Entry 9EFI (electron microscopy, 2.61 A resolution); this record covers chains A and D of the 4 polymer chains in the assembly.

# Chain A (and D)
Molecule: VIP3Cb1 Protoxin Structure - Disable Toxin Variant
Source organism: Paenibacillus popilliae
Notes: chain D of this document is another copy of the same molecule, construct and numbering; everything in this record applies to it too
Sequence (816 residues; each row starts with the number of its first residue; numbers below 1 keep their minus sign (Met-18 is residue -18)):
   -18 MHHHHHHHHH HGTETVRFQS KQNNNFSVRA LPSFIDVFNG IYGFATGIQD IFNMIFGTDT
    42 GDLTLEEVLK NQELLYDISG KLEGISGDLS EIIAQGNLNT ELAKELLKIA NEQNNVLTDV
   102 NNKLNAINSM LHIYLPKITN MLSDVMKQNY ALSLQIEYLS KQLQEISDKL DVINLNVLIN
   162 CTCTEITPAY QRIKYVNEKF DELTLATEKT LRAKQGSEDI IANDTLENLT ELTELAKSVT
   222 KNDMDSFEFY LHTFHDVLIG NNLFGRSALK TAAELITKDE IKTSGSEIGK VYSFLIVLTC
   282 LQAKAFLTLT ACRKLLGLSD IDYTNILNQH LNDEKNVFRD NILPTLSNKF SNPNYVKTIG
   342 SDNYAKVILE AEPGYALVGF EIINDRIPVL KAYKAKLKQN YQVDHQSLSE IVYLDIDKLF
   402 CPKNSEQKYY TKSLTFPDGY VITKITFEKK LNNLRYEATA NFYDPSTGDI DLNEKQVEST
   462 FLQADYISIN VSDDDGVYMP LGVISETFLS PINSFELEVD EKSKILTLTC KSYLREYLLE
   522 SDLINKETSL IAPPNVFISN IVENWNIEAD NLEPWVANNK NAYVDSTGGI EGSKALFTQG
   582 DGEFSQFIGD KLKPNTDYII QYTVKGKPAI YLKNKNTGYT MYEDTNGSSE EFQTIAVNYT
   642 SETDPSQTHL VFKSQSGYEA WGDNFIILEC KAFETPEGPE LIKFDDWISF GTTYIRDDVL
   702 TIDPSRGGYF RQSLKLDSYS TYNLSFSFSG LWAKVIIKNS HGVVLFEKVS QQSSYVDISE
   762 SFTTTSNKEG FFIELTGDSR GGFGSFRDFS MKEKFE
Unresolved in the structure: -18 to 13, 195-201, 797
What the authors report for this chain:
  - post-translational modification sites: Lys195
  - conformationally variable residues (helix shift): Thr165 to Leu192

# Interface between chain A and chain D
Residue-residue contacts (44):
  Leu144(A) with Leu244(D)
  Ser148(A) with Phe245(D)
  Ile154(A) with Asn161(D)
  Asn157(A) with Asn161(D)
  Ile160(A) with Arg247(D)
  Cys164(A) with Leu244(D), hydrophobic; Phe245(D), hydrophobic; Arg247(D)
  Ile167(A) with Leu244(D), hydrophobic
  Thr168(A) with Glu166(D)
  Tyr171(A) with Asn243(D); Leu244(D), hydrophobic
  Gln172(A) with Glu166(D), hydrogen bond; Phe230(D); Thr234(D)
  Arg173(A) with Met225(D), hydrogen bond (side chain-backbone); Asp226(D), salt bridge; Phe230(D); Tyr231(D)
  Lys175(A) with Asp237(D); Asn242(D)
  Tyr176(A) with Ser227(D); Glu229(D); Phe230(D), hydrophobic; His233(D)
  Val177(A) with Met225(D), hydrophobic
  Glu179(A) with Asp237(D)
  Lys180(A) with Glu229(D), salt bridge; His233(D)
  Thr211(A) with Ser300(D)
  Glu212(A) with Ile302(D)
  Glu215(A) with Asn223(D)
  Ser219(A) with Asn223(D); Asp224(D); Met225(D)
  Val220(A) with Met225(D), hydrophobic
  Asp226(A) with Met225(D)
  Ser227(A) with Met225(D)
  Phe228(A) with Met225(D)
  Tyr231(A) with Met225(D), hydrophobic; Asp226(D)
  Phe275(A) with Leu244(D), hydrophobic; Phe245(D), hydrophobic
  Leu279(A) with Leu244(D), hydrophobic
Other interface residues (no listed pair), chain A (33 interface residues in all): Asn161, Thr163, Glu183, Ala253, Leu256, Ile257
Other interface residues (no listed pair), chain D (23 interface residues in all): Val238, Gly246, Ile307

# Overview
33 residues of chain A and 23 residues of chain D are in contact; the contacts include 2 hydrogen bonds and 2
salt bridges. Among the polar pairs are Arg173(A)-Asp226(D), Lys180(A)-Glu229(D) and Gln172(A)-Glu166(D). The
paper reports a modification site at Lys195(A); conformational variability at Thr165(A).
Chain A and chain D are both VIP3Cb1 Protoxin Structure - Disable Toxin Variant (Paenibacillus popilliae); the
structure, VIP3Cb1 Protoxin Structure, was determined by electron microscopy together with 9EFG from the same
study.
